6ZO1 - chains AAA and BBB of the 3 polymer chains in the assembly; structure by X-ray diffraction, 1.61 A resolution.

# Chain AAA
Name: Urease subunit gamma
From: Sporosarcina pasteurii
Notes: EC 3.5.1.5
UniProtKB: A0A0H3YGY5 (A0A0H3YGY5_SPOPA); numbering as in UniProt (aligned over 1-100)
Chain sequence (100 residues; row label = number of the first residue in the row):
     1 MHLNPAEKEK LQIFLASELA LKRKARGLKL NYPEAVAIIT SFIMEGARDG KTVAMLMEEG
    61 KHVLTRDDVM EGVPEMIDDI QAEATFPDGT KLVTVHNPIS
Modified residues: Met-1 (N-carboxymethionine; CXM)

# Chain BBB
Name: Urease subunit beta
From: Sporosarcina pasteurii
Notes: EC 3.5.1.5
UniProtKB: P41021 (URE2_SPOPA); residue numbers follow UniProt; this construct covers 5-126
Chain sequence (122 residues; each row starts with the number of its first residue):
     5 NYIVPGEYRV AEGEIEINAG REKTTIRVSN TGDRPIQVGS HIHFVEVNKE LLFDRAEGIG
    65 RRLNIPSGTA ARFEPGEEME VELTELGGNR EVFGISDLTN GSVDNKELIL QRAKELGYKG
   125 VE

# Chain AAA / chain BBB interface
Pairs across the interface (10):
  Arg-66(AAA) with Tyr-6(BBB), hydrogen bond
  Glu-71(AAA) with Tyr-6(BBB); Ile-7(BBB), hydrogen bond (side chain-backbone)
  Gly-72(AAA) with Tyr-6(BBB), hydrogen bond (backbone-side chain); Ile-7(BBB); Pro-9(BBB)
  Pro-74(AAA) with Tyr-6(BBB)
  Glu-75(AAA) with Tyr-6(BBB), hydrogen bond; Val-8(BBB)
  Met-76(AAA) with Pro-9(BBB), hydrophobic
Also at the interface, not in a pair above, chain BBB (5 interface residues in all): Asn-5

# Overview
The interface between chain AAA and chain BBB involves 6 residues on one side and 5 on the other, with 4
hydrogen bonds. Polar pairs include Arg-66(AAA)/Tyr-6(BBB), Glu-71(AAA)/Ile-7(BBB) and Gly-72(AAA)/Tyr-6(BBB).
Here chain AAA is Urease subunit gamma and chain BBB is Urease subunit beta, both from Sporosarcina pasteurii.
Entry 6ZO1 (1.61 A resolution 3,5-dimethylcatechol (3,5-dimethylbenzene-1,2-diol) inhibited Sporosarcina
pasteurii urease) was determined by X-ray diffraction, deposited together with 6ZNY, 6ZNZ, 6ZO0, 6ZO2 and
6ZO3.
